PDB entry 8CSV | electron microscopy, 2.70 A resolution | chains A and W

== Chain A ==
Molecule: Ankyrin-1
Source organism: Homo sapiens
UniProt: P16157 (ANK1_HUMAN); residue numbers follow UniProt; this construct covers 1-1881
Chain sequence (1881 residues; each row starts with the number of its first residue):
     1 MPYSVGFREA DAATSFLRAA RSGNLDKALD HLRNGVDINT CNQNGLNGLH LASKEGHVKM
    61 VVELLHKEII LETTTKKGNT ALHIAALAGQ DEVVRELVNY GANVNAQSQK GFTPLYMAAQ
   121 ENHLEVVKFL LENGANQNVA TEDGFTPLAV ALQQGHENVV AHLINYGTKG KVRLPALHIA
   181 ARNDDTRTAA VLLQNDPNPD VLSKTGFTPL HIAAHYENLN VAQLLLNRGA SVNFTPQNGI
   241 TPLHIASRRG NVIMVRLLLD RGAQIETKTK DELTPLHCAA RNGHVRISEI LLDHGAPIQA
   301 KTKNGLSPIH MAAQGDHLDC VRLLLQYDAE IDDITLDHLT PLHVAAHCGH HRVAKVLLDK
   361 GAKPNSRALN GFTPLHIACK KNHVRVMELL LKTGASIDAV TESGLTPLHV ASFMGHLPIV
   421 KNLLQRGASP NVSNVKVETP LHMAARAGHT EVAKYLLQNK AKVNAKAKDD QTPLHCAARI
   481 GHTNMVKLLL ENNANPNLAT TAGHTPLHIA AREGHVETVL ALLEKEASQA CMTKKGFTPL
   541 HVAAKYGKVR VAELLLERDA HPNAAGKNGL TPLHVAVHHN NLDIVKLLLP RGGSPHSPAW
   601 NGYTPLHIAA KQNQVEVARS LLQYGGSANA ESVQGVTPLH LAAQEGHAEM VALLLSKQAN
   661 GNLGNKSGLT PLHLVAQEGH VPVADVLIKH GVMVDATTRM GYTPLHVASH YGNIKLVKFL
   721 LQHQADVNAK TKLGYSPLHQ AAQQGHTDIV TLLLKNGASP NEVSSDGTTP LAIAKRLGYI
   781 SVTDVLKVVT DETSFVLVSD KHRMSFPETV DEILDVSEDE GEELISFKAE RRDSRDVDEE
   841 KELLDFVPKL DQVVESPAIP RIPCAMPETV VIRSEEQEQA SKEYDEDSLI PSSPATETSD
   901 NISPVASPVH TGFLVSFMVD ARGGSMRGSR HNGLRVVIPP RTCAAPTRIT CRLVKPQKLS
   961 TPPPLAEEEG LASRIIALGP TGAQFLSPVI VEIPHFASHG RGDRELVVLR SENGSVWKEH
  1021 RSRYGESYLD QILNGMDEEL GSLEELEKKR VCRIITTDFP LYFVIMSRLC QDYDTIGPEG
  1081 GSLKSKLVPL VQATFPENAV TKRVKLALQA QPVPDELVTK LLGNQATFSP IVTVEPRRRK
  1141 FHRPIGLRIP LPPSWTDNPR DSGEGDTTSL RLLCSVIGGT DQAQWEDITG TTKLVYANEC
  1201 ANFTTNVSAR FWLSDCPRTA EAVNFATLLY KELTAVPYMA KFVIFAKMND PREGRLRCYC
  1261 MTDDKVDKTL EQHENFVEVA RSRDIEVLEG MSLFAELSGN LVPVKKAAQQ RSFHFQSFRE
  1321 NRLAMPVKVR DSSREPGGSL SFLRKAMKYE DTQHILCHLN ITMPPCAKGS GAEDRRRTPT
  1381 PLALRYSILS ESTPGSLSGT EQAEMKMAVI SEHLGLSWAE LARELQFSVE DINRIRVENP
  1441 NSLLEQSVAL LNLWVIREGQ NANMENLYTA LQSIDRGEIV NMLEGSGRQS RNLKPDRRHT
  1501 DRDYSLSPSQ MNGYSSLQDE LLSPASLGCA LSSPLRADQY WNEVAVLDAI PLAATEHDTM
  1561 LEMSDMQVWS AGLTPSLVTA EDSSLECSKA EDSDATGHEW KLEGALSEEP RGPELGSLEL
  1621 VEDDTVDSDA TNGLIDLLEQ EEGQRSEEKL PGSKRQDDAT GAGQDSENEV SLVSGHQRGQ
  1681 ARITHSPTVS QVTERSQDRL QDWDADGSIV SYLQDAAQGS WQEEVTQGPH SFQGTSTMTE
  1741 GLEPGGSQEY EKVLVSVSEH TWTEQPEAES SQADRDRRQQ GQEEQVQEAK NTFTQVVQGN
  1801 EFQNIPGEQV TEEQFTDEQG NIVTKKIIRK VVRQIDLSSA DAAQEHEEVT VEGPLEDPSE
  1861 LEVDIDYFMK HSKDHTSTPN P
Unresolved in the structure: 1-10, 462-1881
Curated features (UniProtKB/Swiss-Prot):
  - modified residue: N105 (3S: -3-hydroxyasparagine), N233 (3S: -3-hydroxyasparagine), S429 (Phosphoserine), N431 (3S: -3-hydroxyasparagine), N464 (3S: -3-hydroxyasparagine), N629 (3S: -3-hydroxyasparagine), N662 (3S: -3-hydroxyasparagine), D695 (3S: -3-hydroxyaspartate), N728 (3S: -3-hydroxyasparagine), S759 (Phosphoserine), N761 (3S: -3-hydroxyasparagine), S781 (Phosphoserine), S817 (Phosphoserine), S834 (Phosphoserine), S856 (Phosphoserine), T961 (Phosphothreonine), Y1073 (Phosphotyrosine), S1082 (Phosphoserine), T1378 (Phosphothreonine), T1380 (Phosphothreonine) and 14 more in UniProt

== Chain W ==
Molecule: Band 3 anion transport protein
Source organism: Homo sapiens
UniProt: P02730 (B3AT_HUMAN); residue numbers follow UniProt; this construct covers 1-911
Chain sequence (911 residues; numbered 1 to 911; the number before each row is that of its first residue):
     1 MEELQDDYED MMEENLEQEE YEDPDIPESQ MEEPAAHDTE ATATDYHTTS HPGTHKVYVE
    61 LQELVMDEKN QELRWMEAAR WVQLEENLGE NGAWGRPHLS HLTFWSLLEL RRVFTKGTVL
   121 LDLQETSLAG VANQLLDRFI FEDQIRPQDR EELLRALLLK HSHAGELEAL GGVKPAVLTR
   181 SGDPSQPLLP QHSSLETQLF CEQGDGGTEG HSPSGILEKI PPDSEATLVL VGRADFLEQP
   241 VLGFVRLQEA AELEAVELPV PIRFLFVLLG PEAPHIDYTQ LGRAAATLMS ERVFRIDAYM
   301 AQSRGELLHS LEGFLDCSLV LPPTDAPSEQ ALLSLVPVQR ELLRRRYQSS PAKPDSSFYK
   361 GLDLNGGPDD PLQQTGQLFG GLVRDIRRRY PYYLSDITDA FSPQVLAAVI FIYFAALSPA
   421 ITFGGLLGEK TRNQMGVSEL LISTAVQGIL FALLGAQPLL VVGFSGPLLV FEEAFFSFCE
   481 TNGLEYIVGR VWIGFWLILL VVLVVAFEGS FLVRFISRYT QEIFSFLISL IFIYETFSKL
   541 IKIFQDHPLQ KTYNYNVLMV PKPQGPLPNT ALLSLVLMAG TFFFAMMLRK FKNSSYFPGK
   601 LRRVIGDFGV PISILIMVLV DFFIQDTYTQ KLSVPDGFKV SNSSARGWVI HPLGLRSEFP
   661 IWMMFASALP ALLVFILIFL ESQITTLIVS KPERKMVKGS GFHLDLLLVV GMGGVAALFG
   721 MPWLSATTVR SVTHANALTV MGKASTPGAA AQIQEVKEQR ISGLLVAVLV GLSILMEPIL
   781 SRIPLAVLFG IFLYMGVTSL SGIQLFDRIL LLFKPPKYHP DVPYVKRVKT WRMHLFTGIQ
   841 IICLAVLWVV KSTPASLALP FVLILTVPLR RVLLPLIFRN VELQCLDADD AKATFDEEEG
   901 RDEYDEVAMP V
Unresolved in the structure: 1, 34-911
Curated features (UniProtKB/Swiss-Prot):
  - region: E13 to M31 (Microbial infection: Interaction with P.falciparum (isolate K1) FBPA), A176 to S185 (Interaction with ANK1)
  - site: K590 (Important for anion transport), E681 (Important for anion-proton cotransport)
  - modified residue: M1 (N-acetylmethionine), Y8 (Phosphotyrosine), Y21 (Phosphotyrosine), Y46 (Phosphotyrosine), S185 (Phosphoserine), S350 (Phosphoserine), Y359 (Phosphotyrosine), Y904 (Phosphotyrosine)
  - lipidation: C843 (S-palmitoyl cysteine)
  - glycosylation: N642 (N-linked (GlcNAc...) (complex) asparagine)
From the paper describing this entry:
  - post-translational modification sites: Y8 (citing earlier work)

== Chain A / chain W interface ==
Residue-residue contacts (57; chain A residue first):
  R95(A) with L4(W)
  E132(A) with Y8(W), hydrogen bond
  V172(A) with Y8(W); E9(W), hydrogen bond (backbone-backbone)
  R173(A) with D7(W), salt bridge; Y8(W); E9(W)
  L174(A) with D6(W); D7(W), hydrogen bond (backbone-backbone); Y8(W); E9(W); M12(W), hydrophobic
  P175(A) with E9(W)
  I179(A) with D7(W)
  R182(A) with D6(W); M12(W)
  S203(A) with E9(W)
  K204(A) with E9(W), hydrogen bond (backbone-side chain)
  T205(A) with E9(W); E13(W); Q18(W)
  F207(A) with L16(W), hydrophobic
  I212(A) with M12(W), hydrophobic; L16(W), hydrophobic
  H215(A) with N15(W); L16(W)
  Y216(A) with M12(W); N15(W)
  N238(A) with Q18(W)
  I240(A) with Y21(W), hydrophobic
  H244(A) with Y21(W)
  I245(A) with Y21(W)
  R248(A) with L16(W); E17(W), salt bridge; Y21(W), hydrogen bond
  T269(A) with Y21(W)
  K270(A) with E22(W), salt bridge
  D271(A) with E22(W); D23(W), hydrogen bond (side chain-backbone)
  L273(A) with Y21(W); D23(W)
  R281(A) with E20(W), hydrogen bond (side chain-backbone); E22(W), hydrogen bond (side chain-backbone)
  T302(A) with D23(W), hydrogen bond
  K303(A) with D23(W), hydrogen bond (side chain-backbone)
  N304(A) with D23(W), hydrogen bond; D25(W)
  L306(A) with D23(W)
  D337(A) with I26(W)
  L339(A) with P27(W)
  H347(A) with P27(W)
  K380(A) with S29(W); M31(W)
  L405(A) with M31(W), hydrophobic
  V410(A) with M31(W), hydrophobic
  F413(A) with M31(W)
  M443(A) with M31(W), hydrophobic
Interface residues without a listed pair, chain A (43 interface residues in all): K171, C278, M311, Q314, M414, R446
Interface residues without a listed pair, chain W (23 interface residues in all): P24, E28, E33

== In short ==
43 residues of chain A and 23 residues of chain W are in contact; the contacts include 11 hydrogen bonds and 3
salt bridges. Among the polar pairs are R173(A)-D7(W), R248(A)-E17(W) and K270(A)-E22(W). The paper reports a
modification site at Y8(W).
Chain A is Ankyrin-1 and chain W is Band 3 anion transport protein, both from Homo sapiens; the structure,
Local refinement of Anykyrin-1 (N-terminal half of membrane binding domain) in Class 2 of erythrocyte
ankyrin-1 ..., was determined by electron microscopy, deposited together with 7UZ3, 7UZQ, 7UZU, 7V07, 7V0K,
7V0M and 10 further entries.
